PDB entry 1RW9 | X-ray diffraction, 1.35 A resolution | chain A

# Chain A
Name: chondroitin AC lyase
From: Arthrobacter aurescens
Notes: EC 4.2.2.5
UniProt: P84141 (P84141_ARTAU); residue numbers follow UniProt; this construct covers 1-757
Chain sequence (757 residues; each row starts with the number of its first residue):
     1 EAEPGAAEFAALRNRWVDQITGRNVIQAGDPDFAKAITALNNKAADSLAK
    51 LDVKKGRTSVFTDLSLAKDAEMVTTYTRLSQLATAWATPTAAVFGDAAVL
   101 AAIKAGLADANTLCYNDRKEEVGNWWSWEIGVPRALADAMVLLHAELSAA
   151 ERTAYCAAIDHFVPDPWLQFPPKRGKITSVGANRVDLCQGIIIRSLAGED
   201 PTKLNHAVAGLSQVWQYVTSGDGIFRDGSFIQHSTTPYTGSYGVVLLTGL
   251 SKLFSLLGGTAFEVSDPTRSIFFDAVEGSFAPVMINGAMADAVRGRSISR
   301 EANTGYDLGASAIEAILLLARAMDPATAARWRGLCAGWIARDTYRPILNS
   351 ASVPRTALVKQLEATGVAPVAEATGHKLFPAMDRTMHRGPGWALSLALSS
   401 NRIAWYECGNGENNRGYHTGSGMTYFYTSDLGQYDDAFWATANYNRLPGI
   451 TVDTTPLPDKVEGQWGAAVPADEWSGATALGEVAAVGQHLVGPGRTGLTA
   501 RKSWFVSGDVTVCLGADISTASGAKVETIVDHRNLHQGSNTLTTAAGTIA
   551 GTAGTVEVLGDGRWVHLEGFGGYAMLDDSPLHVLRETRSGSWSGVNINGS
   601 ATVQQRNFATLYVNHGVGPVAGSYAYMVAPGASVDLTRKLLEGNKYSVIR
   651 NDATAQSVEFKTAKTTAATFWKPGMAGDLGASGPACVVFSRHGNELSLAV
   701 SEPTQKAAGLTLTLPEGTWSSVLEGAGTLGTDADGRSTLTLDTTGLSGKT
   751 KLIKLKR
Unresolved in the structure: 1-3
Bound ions: Na+: His-233, Thr-235, Trp-465

# Summary
His-233, Thr-235 and Trp-465 form the Na+ site.
Chain A is chondroitin AC lyase (Arthrobacter aurescens); the structure, Crystal structure of the Arthrobacter
aurescens chondroitin AC lyase, was determined by X-ray diffraction, deposited together with 1RWA, 1RWC, 1RWF,
1RWG and 1RWH.
